Entry 5KFT (X-ray diffraction, 1.52 A resolution); this record covers chains A and P of the 3 polymer chains in the assembly.

Chain A:
Name: DNA polymerase eta
Source organism: Homo sapiens
Notes: EC 2.7.7.7
UniProt: Q9Y253 (POLH_HUMAN); numbering as in UniProt (aligned over 1-432)
Sequence (435 residues; row label = number of the first residue in the row; numbers below 1 keep their minus sign (Gly-2 is residue -2)):
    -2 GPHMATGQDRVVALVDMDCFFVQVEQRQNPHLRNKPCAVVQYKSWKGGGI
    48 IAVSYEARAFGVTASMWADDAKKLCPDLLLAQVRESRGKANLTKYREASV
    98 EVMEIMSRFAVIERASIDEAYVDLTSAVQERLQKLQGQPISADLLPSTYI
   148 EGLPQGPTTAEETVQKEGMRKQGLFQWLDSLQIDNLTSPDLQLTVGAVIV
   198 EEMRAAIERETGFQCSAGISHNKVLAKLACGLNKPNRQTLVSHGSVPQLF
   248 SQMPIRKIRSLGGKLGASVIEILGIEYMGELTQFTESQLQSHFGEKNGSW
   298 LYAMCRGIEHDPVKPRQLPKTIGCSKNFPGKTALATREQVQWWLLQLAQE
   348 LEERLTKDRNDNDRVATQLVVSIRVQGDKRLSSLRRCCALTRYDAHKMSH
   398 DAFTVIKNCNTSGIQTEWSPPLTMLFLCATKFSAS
Disordered / not traced: 155-159
Differences from the reference sequence: expression tag (-2 to 0); engineered mutation Ala61 (Arg in Q9Y253)
Ion coordination: Mg2+ site 1: Asp13, Asp115, Glu116 (together with 2'-deoxyadenosine 5'-triphosphate) (shared with DT8(P) of chain P); Ca2+: Asp13, Met14, Asp115 (together with 2'-deoxyadenosine 5'-triphosphate); Mg2+ site 2: Asp13, Met14, Asp115 (together with 2'-deoxyadenosine 5'-triphosphate); K+: Asp13, Asp115, Glu116 (together with 2'-deoxyadenosine 5'-triphosphate) (shared with DT8(P) of chain P)
Residues lining bound ligands:
  - : Asp13, Met14, Asp15, Asp115, Lys231
  - 2'-deoxyadenosine 5'-triphosphate (DTP): Asp13, Met14, Asp15, Cys16, Phe17, Phe18, Ile48, Ala49, Tyr52, Arg55, Ile114, Asp115, Lys231
Swiss-Prot annotation at these positions:
  - binding site (Mg(2+)): Asp13, Met14, Asp115, Glu116
  - binding site (Mn(2+)): Asp13, Met14, Asp115, Glu116
What the authors report for this chain:
  - mutagenesis - R61A: decreased catalytic activity

Chain P:
Molecule: 8-nt DNA strand
Sequence (8 nucleotides; each row starts with the number of its first residue):
     1 AGCGTCAT
Ion coordination: Mg2+: DT8 (together with 2'-deoxyadenosine 5'-triphosphate) (shared with Asp13(A), Asp115(A), Glu116(A) of chain A); K+: DT8 (together with 2'-deoxyadenosine 5'-triphosphate) (shared with Asp13(A), Asp115(A), Glu116(A) of chain A)

Interface between chain A and chain P:
Residue-residue contacts - 22 pairs, chain A then chain P:
  Ser113(A) - DT8(P)  hydrogen bond to the phosphate
  Asp115(A) - DT8(P)  phosphate contact
  Glu116(A) - DT8(P)  phosphate contact
  Lys224(A) - DT8(P)  salt bridge to the phosphate
  Ile255(A) - DA7(P)  phosphate contact
  Arg256(A) - DA7(P)  phosphate contact
  Ser257(A) - DC6(P)  phosphate contact
  Ser257(A) - DA7(P)  hydrogen bond to the phosphate
  Leu258(A) - DA7(P)  hydrogen bond to the phosphate
  Gly259(A) - DA7(P)  hydrogen bond to the phosphate
  Gly260(A) - DC6(P)  phosphate contact
  Gly260(A) - DA7(P)  phosphate contact
  Lys261(A) - DT5(P)  salt bridge to the phosphate
  Lys261(A) - DC6(P)  hydrogen bond to the phosphate
  Leu262(A) - DC6(P)  hydrogen bond to the phosphate
  Arg377(A) - DC3(P)  phosphate contact
  Arg377(A) - DG4(P)  salt bridge to the phosphate
  Leu381(A) - DC3(P)  phosphate contact
  Arg382(A) - DG2(P)  sugar contact
  Arg382(A) - DC3(P)  hydrogen bond to the phosphate
  Arg383(A) - DG2(P)  phosphate contact
  Cys384(A) - DG2(P)  hydrogen bond to the phosphate
Other interface residues (no listed pair), chain A (20 interface residues in all): Asp13, Ser379, Ser380
Other interface residues (no listed pair), chain P (8 interface residues in all): DA1

Overview:
Chain A and chain P form an interface of 20 and 8 residues respectively, with 8 hydrogen bonds and 3 salt
bridges. Polar contacts include Ser113(A)-DT8(P), Ser257(A)-DA7(P) and Leu258(A)-DA7(P). Bound to chain A:
compounds CA/MG and 2'-deoxyadenosine 5'-triphosphate. From the paper: R61A of chain A reduces catalytic
activity.
Chain A is DNA polymerase eta (Homo sapiens) and chain P is an 8-nt DNA strand; the structure, Human DNA
polymerase eta R61A-DNA ternary complex: reaction with 1 mM Mg2+ for 40s, was determined by X-ray diffraction
together with 5KFA, 5KFB, 5KFC, 5KFD, 5KFE, 5KFF and 28 further entries from the same study.
